PDB entry 7YCN | X-ray diffraction, 2.85 A resolution | chains J and L of the 3 polymer chains in the assembly

Chain J:
Protein: Spike protein S1
Source organism: Severe acute respiratory syndrome coronavirus 2
UniProtKB: P0DTC2 (SPIKE_SARS2); residues 333-527 here = UniProt positions 333-527
Sequence (195 residues; row label = number of the first residue in the row):
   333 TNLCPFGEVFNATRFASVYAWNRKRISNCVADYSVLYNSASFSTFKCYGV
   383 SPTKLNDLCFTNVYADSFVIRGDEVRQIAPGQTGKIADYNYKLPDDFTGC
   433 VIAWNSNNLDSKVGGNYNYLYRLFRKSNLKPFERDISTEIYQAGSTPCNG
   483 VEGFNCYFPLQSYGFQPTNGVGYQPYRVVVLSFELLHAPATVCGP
Unresolved in the structure: 333
Swiss-Prot annotation at these positions:
  - region: Arg403 to Asp405 (Integrin-binding motif), Asn448 to Phe456 (Immunodominant HLA epitope recognized by the CD8+)
  - glycosylation: Asn343 (N-linked (GlcNAc...) (complex) asparagine)
  - natural variant: Gly339 (G339D: In strain: Omicron/BA.1, Omicron/BA.2 and 4 more; G339H: In strain: Omicron/BA.2.75, Omicron/XBB.1.5 and 1 more), Arg346 (R346K: In strain: Mu/B.1.621; R346T: In strain: Omicron/BQ.1.1, Omicron/XBB.1.5 and 1 more), Leu368 (L368I: In strain: Omicron/XBB.1.5, Omicron/EG.5.1), Ser371 (S371F: In strain: Omicron/BA.2, Omicron/BA.2.12.1 and 6 more; S371L: In strain: Omicron/BA.1), Ser373 (S373P: In strain: Omicron/BA.1, Omicron/BA.2 and 7 more), Ser375 (S375F: In strain: Omicron/BA.1, Omicron/BA.2 and 7 more), Thr376 (T376A: In strain: Omicron/BA.2, Omicron/BA.2.12.1 and 5 more), Asp405 (D405N: In strain: Omicron/BA.2, Omicron/BA.2.12.1 and 6 more), Arg408 (R408S: In strain: Omicron/BA.2, Omicron/BA.2.12.1 and 6 more), Lys417 (K417N: In strain: Beta/B.1.351, Omicron/BA.1 and 8 more; K417T: In strain: Gamma/P.1), Asn440 (N440K: In strain: Omicron/BA.1, Omicron/BA.2 and 7 more), Lys444 (K444T: In strain: Omicron/BQ.1.1), 16 further natural variant entries in UniProt
  - mutagenesis: Asn343 (N343Q: Reduced viral infectivity), Leu452 (L452R: Increased resistance to neutralizing antibodies. Decreases HLA binding to NF9 epitope. Increased binding affinity to human ACE2), Tyr453 (Y453F: Decreased HLA binding to NF9 epitope. Increased binding affinity to human ACE2), Ala475 (A475V: Increased resistance to neutralizing antibodies), Val483 (V483A: Increased resistance to neutralizing antibodies), Glu484 (E484D: Increased replication in human TMEM106B overexpressing cells), Phe490 (F490L: Increased resistance to neutralizing antibodies and human covalescent sera neutralization), Gln493 (Q493N: Reduced host ACE2-binding affinity in vitro; Q493Y: Reduced host ACE2-binding affinity in vitro), Asn501 (N501T: Reduced host ACE2-binding affinity in vitro; N501Y: Increased binding affinity to human ACE2), His519 (H519P: Increased resistance to human covalescent sera neutralization)
Disulfides: Cys336-Cys361, Cys379-Cys432, Cys391-Cys525, Cys480-Cys488
Covalently attached groups: N-acetylglucosamine (NAG) linked to Asn343

Chain L:
Protein: IY-2A Fab light chain
Source organism: Homo sapiens
Notes: antibody fragment or engineered binder
Sequence (216 residues; each row starts with the number of its first residue; a row labelled like 27A-27B holds insertion residues (27A, then the next letters in order)):
     1 ANFMLTQPHSVSESPGKTVTISCTGSS
27A-27B GS
    28 IASNYVQWYQQRPGSAPTTVIYEDNQRPSGVPDRFSGSI
66A-66B DS
    67 SSNSASLTISGLRTEDEADYYCQSYDSGIWVFGGGTKLTV
  106A L
   107 GQPKAAPSVTLFPPSSEELQANKATLVCLISDFYPGAVTVAWKADSSPVK
   157 AGVETTTPSKQSNNKYAASSYLSLTPEQWKSHRSYSCQVTHEGSTVEKTV
   207 APTEC
Unresolved in the structure: 1, 209-211
Disulfides: Cys23-Cys88, Cys134-Cys193

Chain J / chain L interface:
Residue-residue contacts (20; chain J residue first):
  Ala372(J) - Ser93(L)
  Ala372(J) - Gly94(L)
  Ser373(J) - Ser93(L)  hydrogen bond (side chain-backbone)
  Phe374(J) - Ser93(L)
  Phe374(J) - Gly94(L)
  Ser375(J) - Asn31(L)  hydrogen bond (backbone-side chain)
  Thr376(J) - Ser30(L)
  Phe377(J) - Ser30(L)  hydrogen bond (backbone-backbone)
  Phe377(J) - Asn31(L)
  Lys378(J) - Ala29(L)  hydrogen bond (side chain-backbone)
  Lys378(J) - Asn31(L)
  Lys378(J) - Tyr32(L)
  Lys378(J) - Asp51(L)  salt bridge
  Cys379(J) - Tyr32(L)  hydrogen bond (backbone-side chain)
  Ser383(J) - Glu50(L)  hydrogen bond
  Pro384(J) - Tyr32(L)
  Pro384(J) - Glu50(L)
  Thr385(J) - Tyr49(L)
  Thr385(J) - Glu50(L)  hydrogen bond
  Lys386(J) - Tyr49(L)
Also at the interface, not in a pair above, chain J (13 interface residues in all): Val382
Interface features reported in the paper:
  - pairs named by the authors: Thr376(J)-Ser30(L)
  - epitope / paratope residues, chain J: Thr376(J)

In short:
The interface between chain J and chain L involves 13 residues on one side and 9 on the other, with 7 hydrogen
bonds and 1 salt bridge. Polar pairs include Lys378(J)-Asp51(L), Ser373(J)-Ser93(L) and Ser375(J)-Asn31(L).
The authors report a contact between Thr376(J) and Ser30(L). N-acetylglucosamine is covalently linked to
Asn343(J). From the paper: the epitope/paratope residue Thr376(J).
Here chain J is Spike protein S1 (Severe acute respiratory syndrome coronavirus 2) and chain L is IY-2A Fab
light chain (Homo sapiens). Entry 7YCN (Crystal structure of SARS-CoV-2 Spike RBD in complex with IY-2A Fab)
was determined by X-ray diffraction together with 7YCK, 8HHX and 8HHZ from the same study.
